PDB entry 2E42 | X-ray diffraction, 1.80 A resolution | chains A and B of the 4 polymer chains in the assembly

Chain A (and B):
Name: CCAAT/enhancer-binding protein beta
Source organism: Homo sapiens
Notes: chain B of this document is another copy of the same molecule, construct and numbering; everything in this record applies to it too
UniProtKB: P17676 (CEBPB_HUMAN); residue numbers follow UniProt; this construct covers 259-336
Sequence (78 residues; each row starts with the number of its first residue):
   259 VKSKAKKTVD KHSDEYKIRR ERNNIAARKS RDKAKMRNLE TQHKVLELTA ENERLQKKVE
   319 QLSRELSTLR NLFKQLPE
Not modelled in the structure: 259-267, 333-336 (chain B: 259-267, 335-336)
Differences from the reference sequence: engineered mutation A285 (Val in P17676)

Interface between chain A and chain B:
Pairs across the interface - 44 pairs, chain A then chain B:
  N296(A) - N296(B)  hydrogen bond
  T299(A) - T299(B)
  T299(A) - Q300(B)
  T299(A) - V303(B)
  Q300(A) - T299(B)
  V303(A) - T299(B)
  V303(A) - K302(B)
  V303(A) - V303(B)  hydrophobic
  V303(A) - L306(B)
  L306(A) - V303(B)
  L306(A) - L306(B)  hydrophobic
  L306(A) - T307(B)
  T307(A) - L306(B)
  E309(A) - N310(B)
  N310(A) - L306(B)  hydrogen bond (side chain-backbone)
  N310(A) - E309(B)
  N310(A) - N310(B)  hydrogen bond
  N310(A) - L313(B)
  L313(A) - N310(B)
  L313(A) - L313(B)  hydrophobic
  L313(A) - Q314(B)
  L313(A) - V317(B)
  Q314(A) - L313(B)
  K316(A) - V317(B)
  V317(A) - K316(B)
  V317(A) - V317(B)  hydrophobic
  V317(A) - L320(B)
  L320(A) - V317(B)
  L320(A) - L320(B)  hydrophobic
  L320(A) - S321(B)
  L320(A) - L324(B)  hydrophobic
  S321(A) - L320(B)
  E323(A) - L324(B)
  E323(A) - R328(B)  salt bridge
  L324(A) - L320(B)  hydrophobic
  L324(A) - L324(B)  hydrophobic
  L327(A) - L324(B)  hydrophobic
  L327(A) - L327(B)  hydrophobic
  L327(A) - R328(B)
  L327(A) - F331(B)
  R328(A) - E323(B)  salt bridge
  R328(A) - L327(B)
  L330(A) - F331(B)  hydrophobic
  F331(A) - F331(B)  hydrophobic
Interface residues without a listed pair, chain A (21 interface residues in all): K302

Overview:
21 residues of chain A and 20 residues of chain B are in contact; the contacts include 3 hydrogen bonds and 2
salt bridges. Polar pairs include E323(A)-R328(B), N296(A)-N296(B) and N310(A)-L306(B).
Chain A and chain B are both CCAAT/enhancer-binding protein beta (Homo sapiens); the structure, Crystal
structure of C/EBPbeta Bzip homodimer V285A mutant bound to A High Affinity DNA fragment, was determined by
X-ray diffraction.
